PDB entry 4TNV | X-ray diffraction, 3.60 A resolution | chains D and I of the 15 polymer chains in the assembly

[Chain D]
Protein: Avermectin-sensitive glutamate-gated chloride channel GluCl alpha
From: Caenorhabditis elegans
UniProtKB: G5EBR3 (G5EBR3_CAEEL); the construct has insertions or renumbered stretches relative to UniProt, so the offset changes along the chain: 1-302 = UniProt 62-363; 306-339 = UniProt 422-455
Chain sequence (347 residues; numbered 1 to 347; the number before each row is that of its first residue):
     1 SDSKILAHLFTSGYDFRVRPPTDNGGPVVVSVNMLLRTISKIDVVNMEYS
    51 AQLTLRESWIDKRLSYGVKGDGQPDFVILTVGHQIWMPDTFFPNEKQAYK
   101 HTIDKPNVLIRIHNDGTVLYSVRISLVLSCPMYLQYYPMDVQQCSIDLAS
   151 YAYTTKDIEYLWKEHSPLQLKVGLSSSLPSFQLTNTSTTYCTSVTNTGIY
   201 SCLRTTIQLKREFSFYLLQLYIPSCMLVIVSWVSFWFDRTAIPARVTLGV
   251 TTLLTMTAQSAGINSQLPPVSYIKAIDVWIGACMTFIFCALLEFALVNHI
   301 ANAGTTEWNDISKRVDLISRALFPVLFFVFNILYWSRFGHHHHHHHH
Disordered / not traced: 103-105, 341-347
Differences from the reference sequence: linker (303-305); expression tag (340-347)
Disulfides: C130-C144, C191-C202
Covalent attachments: N-acetylglucosamine (NAG) linked to N185
Swiss-Prot annotation at these positions:
  - binding site (L-glutamate): R37, R56, S121, S150
  - glycosylation: N185 (N-linked (GlcNAc...) asparagine)
Reported in the primary citation:
  - post-translational modification sites: N185

[Chain I]
Protein: Mouse monoclonal Fab fragment, heavy chain
From: Mus musculus
Notes: antibody fragment or engineered binder
Chain sequence (224 residues; numbered 1 to 224; the number before each row is that of its first residue):
     1 EVQLQQSGPELVRPGASMKISCKASGYSFTGYTMNWVKQSHGKNLEWIGL
    51 INPYNGGTSYNQKFKGKATLTVDKSSSTAYMELLSLTSEDSAVYYCARDG
   101 DYYRYGRYFDYWGQGTTLTVSSAKTTPPSVYPLAPGSAAQTNSMVTLGCL
   151 VKGYFPEPVTVTWNSGSLSSGVHTFPAVLQSDLYTLSSSVTVPSSTWPSE
   201 TVTCNVAHPASSTKVDKKIVPRDC
Disordered / not traced: 223-224
Disulfides: C22-C96, C149-C204

[How chain D and chain I interact]
Contacting residue pairs (17):
  T155(D) - R107(I)  hydrogen bond
  E159(D) - R107(I)  salt bridge
  T189(D) - R104(I)
  Y190(D) - R104(I)  hydrogen bond (backbone-side chain)
  T192(D) - R104(I)
  T192(D) - Y105(I)  hydrogen bond (backbone-backbone)
  T192(D) - R107(I)
  S193(D) - Y105(I)
  V194(D) - L50(I)  hydrophobic
  V194(D) - N52(I)  hydrogen bond (backbone-side chain)
  V194(D) - N55(I)
  V194(D) - Y105(I)  hydrophobic
  N196(D) - N55(I)  hydrogen bond (side chain-backbone)
  N196(D) - G56(I)
  N196(D) - G57(I)
  I199(D) - S59(I)
  I199(D) - Y105(I)  hydrophobic
Other interface residues (no listed pair), chain D (11 interface residues in all): C191, T195

[In short]
11 residues of chain D face 9 of chain I across their interface; the contacts include 5 hydrogen bonds and 1
salt bridge. Among the polar pairs are E159(D)-R107(I), T155(D)-R107(I) and Y190(D)-R104(I).
N-acetylglucosamine is covalently linked to N185(D). UniProt lists 4 L-glutamate-binding residues on chain D.
The paper reports a modification site at N185(D).
Chain D is Avermectin-sensitive glutamate-gated chloride channel GluCl alpha (Caenorhabditis elegans) and
chain I is Mouse monoclonal Fab fragment, heavy chain (Mus musculus); the structure, C. elegans
glutamate-gated chloride channel (GluCl) in complex with Fab in a non-conducting conformation, was determined
by X-ray diffraction, deposited together with 4TNW.
